Entry 3BRH (X-ray diffraction, 2.20 A resolution); this record covers chains A and C.

== Chain A ==
Molecule: Tyrosine-protein phosphatase non-receptor type 22
From: Homo sapiens
Notes: EC 3.1.3.48; fragment: Substrate Trapped Catalytic Domain
UniProt: Q9Y2R2 (PTN22_HUMAN); numbering as in UniProt (aligned over 1-310)
Sequence (310 residues; each row starts with the number of its first residue):
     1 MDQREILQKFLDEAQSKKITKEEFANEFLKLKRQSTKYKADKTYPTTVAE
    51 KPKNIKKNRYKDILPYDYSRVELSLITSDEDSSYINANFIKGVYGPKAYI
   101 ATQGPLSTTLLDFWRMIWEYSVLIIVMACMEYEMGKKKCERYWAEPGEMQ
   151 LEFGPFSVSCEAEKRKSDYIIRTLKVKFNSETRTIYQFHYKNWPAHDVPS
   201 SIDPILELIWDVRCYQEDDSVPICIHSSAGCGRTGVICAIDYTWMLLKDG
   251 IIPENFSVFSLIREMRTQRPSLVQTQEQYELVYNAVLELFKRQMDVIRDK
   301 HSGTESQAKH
Not modelled in the structure: 1-2, 299-310
Construct notes: engineered mutation Ala195 (Asp in Q9Y2R2), Ser227 (Cys in Q9Y2R2)

== Chain C ==
Molecule: Lck Active Site Peptide
Sequence (7 residues; each row starts with the number of its first residue):
   391 DNEYTAR

== Interface between chain A and chain C ==
Residue-residue contacts - 24 pairs, chain A then chain C:
  Phe28(A) with Arg397(C)
  Lys32(A) with Arg397(C)
  Arg59(A) with Asn392(C)
  Tyr60(A) with Asn392(C); Glu393(C); Tyr394(C), hydrophobic
  Lys61(A) with Asp391(C); Asn392(C), hydrogen bond (backbone-backbone); Glu393(C), salt bridge
  Asp62(A) with Asn392(C); Glu393(C); Tyr394(C), hydrogen bond (side chain-backbone); Thr395(C), hydrogen bond (side chain-backbone)
  Ile63(A) with Thr395(C)
  Ala195(A) with Tyr394(C)
  His196(A) with Tyr394(C); Ala396(C); Arg397(C), hydrogen bond (side chain-backbone)
  Ala229(A) with Tyr394(C), hydrophobic
  Ser271(A) with Thr395(C), hydrogen bond (side chain-backbone)
  Gln274(A) with Tyr394(C); Thr395(C); Ala396(C)
  Thr275(A) with Arg397(C)
Other interface residues (no listed pair), chain A (14 interface residues in all): Ser228

== In short ==
14 residues of chain A face 7 of chain C across their interface; the contacts include 5 hydrogen bonds and 1
salt bridge. Polar pairs include Lys61(A)-Glu393(C), Asp62(A)-Tyr394(C) and Asp62(A)-Thr395(C).
Here chain A is Tyrosine-protein phosphatase non-receptor type 22 (Homo sapiens) and chain C is Lck Active
Site Peptide. Entry 3BRH (Protein Tyrosine Phosphatase PTPN-22 (Lyp) bound to the mono-Phosphorylated Lck
active site peptide) was determined by X-ray diffraction.
